4CZS - chains A and E of the 8 polymer chains in the assembly; structure by X-ray diffraction, 1.73 A resolution.

== Chain A ==
Name: Concanavalin V
Organism: Canavalia cathartica
UniProtKB: C0HJY1 (CONV_CANCT); residues 1-237 here = UniProt positions 1-237
Chain sequence (237 residues; row label = number of the first residue in the row):
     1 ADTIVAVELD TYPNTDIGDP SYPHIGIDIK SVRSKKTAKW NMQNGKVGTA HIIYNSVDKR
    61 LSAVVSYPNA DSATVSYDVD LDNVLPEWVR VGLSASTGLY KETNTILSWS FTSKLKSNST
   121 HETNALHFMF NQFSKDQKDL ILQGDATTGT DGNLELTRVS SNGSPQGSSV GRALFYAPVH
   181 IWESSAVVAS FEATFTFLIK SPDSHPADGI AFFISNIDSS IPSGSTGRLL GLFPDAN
Differences from the reference sequence: conflict Asp58 (Gly in C0HJY1), Ala70 (Gly in C0HJY1), Met129 (Val in C0HJY1), Glu192 (Asp in C0HJY1)
Bound ions: Mn2+: Glu8, Asp10, Asp19, His24; Ca2+: Asp10, Tyr12, Asn14, Asp19
Residues lining bound ligands: 2-hydroxyethyl alpha-D-mannopyranoside (8LR): Tyr12, Asn14, Thr97, Gly98, Leu99, Tyr100, Ala207, Asp208, Gly227, Arg228
Curated features (UniProtKB/Swiss-Prot):
  - binding site (Mn(2+)): Glu8, Asp10, Asp19, His24
  - binding site (Ca(2+)): Asp10, Tyr12, Asn14, Asp19
  - binding site (a carbohydrate): Asn14, Gly98 to Tyr100, Asp208, Arg228
From the paper describing this entry:
  - conformationally variable residues (side-chain flip): His205

== Chain E ==
Name: Man-wyd
Chain sequence (4 residues; numbered 2 to 5; the number before each row is that of its first residue):
     2 GWYN
Modified / non-standard residues: Asn5 (l-alpha-asparagine; XSN)
Glycans and other covalent adducts: 2-hydroxyethyl alpha-D-mannopyranoside (8LR) linked to Gly2

== How chain A and chain E interact ==
Contacting residue pairs (14; chain A residue first):
  Thr11(A) - Tyr4(E)
  Tyr12(A) - Gly2(E)  hydrogen bond (side chain-backbone)
  Tyr12(A) - Trp3(E)  hydrogen bond (side chain-backbone)
  Tyr12(A) - Tyr4(E)  hydrophobic
  Pro13(A) - Trp3(E)
  Thr15(A) - Trp3(E)
  Ser21(A) - Trp3(E)
  Tyr100(A) - Gly2(E)
  Tyr100(A) - Trp3(E)
  Tyr100(A) - Tyr4(E)
  Tyr100(A) - Asn5(E)  hydrogen bond (side chain-backbone)
  Ser204(A) - Tyr4(E)
  His205(A) - Tyr4(E)
  Pro206(A) - Tyr4(E)  hydrogen bond (backbone-side chain)
Other interface residues (no listed pair), chain A (10 interface residues in all): Leu99
Interface features reported in the paper:
  - interface residues, chain A: Tyr12(A), His205(A)

== Summary ==
10 residues of chain A and 4 residues of chain E are in contact; the contacts include 4 hydrogen bonds. Polar
pairs include Tyr12(A)-Gly2(E), Tyr12(A)-Trp3(E) and Tyr100(A)-Asn5(E). Bound to chain A: 2-hydroxyethyl
alpha-D-mannopyranoside. 2-hydroxyethyl alpha-D-mannopyranoside is covalently linked to Gly2(E). From the
paper: interface residues Tyr12(A) and His205(A); conformational variability at His205(A).
Here chain A is Concanavalin V (Canavalia cathartica) and chain E is Man-wyd. Entry 4CZS (Discovery of
Glycomimetic Ligands via Genetically-encoded Library of Phage displaying Mannose-peptides) was determined by
X-ray diffraction.
